6ZVE - chains A and P; structure by X-ray diffraction, 2.51 A resolution.

[Chain A]
Name: 14-3-3 protein sigma
Organism: Homo sapiens
Reference sequence: P31947 (1433S_HUMAN); residues 1-248 here = UniProt positions 1-248
Amino-acid sequence (253 residues; row label = number of the first residue in the row; numbers below 1 keep their minus sign (Gly-4 is residue -4)):
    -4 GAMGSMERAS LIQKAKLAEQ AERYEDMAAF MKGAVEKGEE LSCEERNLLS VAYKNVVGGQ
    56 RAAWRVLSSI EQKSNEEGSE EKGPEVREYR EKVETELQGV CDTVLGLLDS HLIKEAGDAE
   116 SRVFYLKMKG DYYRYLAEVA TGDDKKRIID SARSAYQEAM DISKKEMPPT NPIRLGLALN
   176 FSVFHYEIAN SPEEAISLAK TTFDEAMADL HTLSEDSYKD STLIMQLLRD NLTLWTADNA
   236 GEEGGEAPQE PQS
Disordered / not traced: 72, 77, 119, 174, 181, 232-248
Sequence notes: expression tag (-4 to 0)
Modified residues: Cys38 (S-hydroxycysteine; CSO)
Metal / ion sites: Mg2+ site 1: Ala-3, Glu83; Mg2+ site 2: Glu35, Glu110, Glu188
Swiss-Prot annotation at these positions:
  - site (Interaction with phosphoserine on interacting protein): Arg56, Arg129
  - modified residue (Phosphoserine): Ser5, Ser74, Ser248

[Chain P]
Name: phosphorylated Gab2pT391 peptide
Amino-acid sequence (13 residues; numbered 386 to 398; the number before each row is that of its first residue):
   386 IPRRNTLPAM DNS
Disordered / not traced: 386, 397-398
Modified residues: Thr391 (phosphothreonine; TPO)

[Interface between chain A and chain P]
Residue-residue contacts (29; chain A residue first):
  Glu17(A) - Asp396(P)
  Tyr19(A) - Asp396(P)  hydrogen bond
  Lys49(A) - Thr391(P)
  Lys49(A) - Leu392(P)  hydrogen bond (side chain-backbone)
  Lys49(A) - Pro393(P)
  Lys49(A) - Met395(P)
  Asn50(A) - Met395(P)
  Asn50(A) - Asp396(P)  hydrogen bond (side chain-backbone)
  Gly53(A) - Met395(P)
  Gly54(A) - Met395(P)
  Arg56(A) - Arg388(P)
  Arg56(A) - Arg389(P)
  Arg56(A) - Thr391(P)
  Arg60(A) - Arg388(P)
  Lys122(A) - Leu392(P)
  Arg129(A) - Arg389(P)
  Arg129(A) - Thr391(P)
  Tyr130(A) - Thr391(P)
  Gly171(A) - Leu392(P)
  Asn175(A) - Thr391(P)
  Asn175(A) - Leu392(P)  hydrogen bond (side chain-backbone)
  Val178(A) - Arg389(P)
  Val178(A) - Asn390(P)
  Val178(A) - Thr391(P)
  Glu182(A) - Arg389(P)  salt bridge
  Leu222(A) - Asn390(P)
  Asp225(A) - Asn390(P)
  Asn226(A) - Arg389(P)
  Asn226(A) - Asn390(P)  hydrogen bond (side chain-backbone)
Other interface residues (no listed pair), chain A (22 interface residues in all): Ser45, Asp126, Glu133, Leu229
Other interface residues (no listed pair), chain P (10 interface residues in all): Pro387, Ala394

[In short]
22 residues of chain A and 10 residues of chain P are in contact, with 5 hydrogen bonds and 1 salt bridge.
Polar pairs include Glu182(A)-Arg389(P), Tyr19(A)-Asp396(P) and Lys49(A)-Leu392(P). Ala-3(A) and Glu83(A)
coordinate Mg2+ site 1. Glu35(A), Glu110(A) and Glu188(A) form the Mg2+ site 2.
Chain A is 14-3-3 protein sigma (Homo sapiens) and chain P is phosphorylated Gab2pT391 peptide; the structure,
14-3-3 Sigma in complex with phosphorylated Gab2pT391 peptide - 1h incubation, was determined by X-ray
diffraction.
